PDB entry 9CQ3 | electron microscopy, 2.80 A resolution | chains A and L of the 20 polymer chains in the assembly

[Chain A]
Molecule: X-ray repair cross-complementing protein 6
From: Homo sapiens
Notes: EC 3.6.4.-, 4.2.99.-
Reference sequence: P12956 (XRCC6_HUMAN); numbering as in UniProt (aligned over 1-609)
Amino-acid sequence (612 residues; each row starts with the number of its first residue; numbers below 1 keep their minus sign (Gly-2 is residue -2)):
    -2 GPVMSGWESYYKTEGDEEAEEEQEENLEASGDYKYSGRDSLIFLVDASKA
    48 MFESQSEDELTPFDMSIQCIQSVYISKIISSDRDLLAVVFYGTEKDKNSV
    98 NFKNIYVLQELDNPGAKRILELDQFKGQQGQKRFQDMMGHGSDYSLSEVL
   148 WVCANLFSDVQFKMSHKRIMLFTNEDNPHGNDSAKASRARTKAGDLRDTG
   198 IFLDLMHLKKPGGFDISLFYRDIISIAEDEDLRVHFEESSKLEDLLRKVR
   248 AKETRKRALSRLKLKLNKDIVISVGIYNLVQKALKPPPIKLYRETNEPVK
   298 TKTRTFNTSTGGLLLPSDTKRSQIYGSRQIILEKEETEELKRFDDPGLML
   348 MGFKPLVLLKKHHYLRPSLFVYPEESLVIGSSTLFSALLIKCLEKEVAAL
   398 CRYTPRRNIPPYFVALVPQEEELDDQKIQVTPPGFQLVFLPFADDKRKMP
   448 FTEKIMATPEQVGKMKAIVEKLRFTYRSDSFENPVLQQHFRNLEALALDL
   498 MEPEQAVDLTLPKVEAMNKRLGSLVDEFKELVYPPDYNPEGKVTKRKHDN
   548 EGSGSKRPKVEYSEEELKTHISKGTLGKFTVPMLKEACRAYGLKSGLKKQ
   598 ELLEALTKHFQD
Disordered / not traced: -2 to 0, 12-31, 537-609
Construct notes: expression tag (-2 to 0)
UniProt features mapped onto this chain:
  - region: Val578 to Glu583 (Interaction with BAX)
  - active site: Lys31 (Schiff-base intermediate with DNA)
  - modified residue: Ser2 (N-acetylserine), Ser6 (Phosphoserine), Ser27 (Phosphoserine), Lys31 (N6-acetyllysine), Ser51 (Phosphoserine), Ser306 (Phosphoserine), Lys317 (N6-acetyllysine), Lys331 (N6-acetyllysine), Lys338 (N6-acetyllysine), Thr455 (Phosphothreonine), Lys461 (N6-acetyllysine), Ser477 (Phosphoserine), Ser520 (Phosphoserine), Lys539 (N6-acetyllysine), Lys542 (N6-acetyllysine), Lys544 (N6-acetyllysine), Ser550 (Phosphoserine), Lys553 (N6-acetyllysine), Lys556 (N6-acetyllysine), Ser560 (Phosphoserine) and 1 more in UniProt
  - cross-link (Glycyl lysine isopeptide (Lys-Gly)): Lys287 (interchain with G-Cter in SUMO2), Lys317 (interchain with G-Cter in SUMO2), Lys556 (interchain with G-Cter in SUMO2)
  - mutagenesis: Lys31 (K31A: Diminishes the ability to form a Schiff base. Abolishes adduct formation; when associated with A-160 and A-164), Lys160 (K160A: Abolishes adduct formation; when associated with A-31 and A-160), Lys164 (K164A: Abolishes adduct formation; when associated with A-31 and A-164), Lys539 (K539Q: Complete loss of suppression of BAX-induced apoptosis; K539R: No effect on suppression of BAX-induced apoptosis), Lys542 (K542Q: Complete loss of suppression of BAX-induced apoptosis; K542R: No effect on suppression of BAX-induced apoptosis), Lys544 (K544R: No effect on suppression of BAX-induced apoptosis), Lys553 (K553Q: Partial loss of suppression of BAX-induced apoptosis; K553R: No effect on suppression of BAX-induced apoptosis), Lys556 (K556R: No effect on suppression of BAX-induced apoptosis), Lys570 (K570R: Loss of methylation; loss of anti-apoptotic activity; no effect on XRCC5 stabilization)

[Chain L]
Molecule: 50-nt DNA strand
Sequence (50 nucleotides; each row starts with the number of its first residue):
     1 GACTTGTACTGGAACTCACGTGAACGAATGTTTTTAGTTTATTGGGCGCG
Disordered / not traced: 38-50

[Interface between chain A and chain L]
Contacting residue pairs (8; chain A residue first):
  Lys249(A) - DC17(L)  salt bridge to the phosphate
  Arg254(A) - DT16(L)  hydrogen bond to the base
  Arg254(A) - DC17(L)  base contact
  Leu256(A) - DA18(L)  sugar contact
  Asn275(A) - DA18(L)  hydrogen bond to the phosphate
  Gln278(A) - DA18(L)  phosphate contact
  Gln278(A) - DC19(L)  hydrogen bond to the phosphate
  Arg363(A) - DC19(L)  salt bridge to the phosphate
Other interface residues (no listed pair), chain A (9 interface residues in all): Thr251, Lys338, Ile406
Other interface residues (no listed pair), chain L (6 interface residues in all): DG20, DT21

[Overview]
Chain A and chain L form an interface of 9 and 6 residues respectively, with 3 hydrogen bonds and 2 salt
bridges. Polar pairs include Arg254(A)-DT16(L), Asn275(A)-DA18(L) and Gln278(A)-DC19(L). UniProt lists
active-site residue Lys31(A) and 9 mutagenesis sites on chain A.
Here chain A is X-ray repair cross-complementing protein 6 (Homo sapiens) and chain L is a 50-nt DNA strand.
Entry 9CQ3 (The gap-filling complex with Pol mu engaged in the NHEJ pathway) was determined by electron
microscopy (same publication as 9CQ6, 9CQC, 9N81, 9N82 and 9N83).
